5BXL - chains O and U of the 28 polymer chains in the assembly; structure by X-ray diffraction, 2.80 A resolution.

[Chain O]
Protein: Proteasome subunit alpha type-2
Source organism: Saccharomyces cerevisiae (strain ATCC 204508 / S288c)
Notes: EC 3.4.25.1
UniProt: P23639 (PSA2_YEAST); residues 1-250 here = UniProt positions 1-250
Sequence (250 residues; numbered 1 to 250; the number before each row is that of its first residue):
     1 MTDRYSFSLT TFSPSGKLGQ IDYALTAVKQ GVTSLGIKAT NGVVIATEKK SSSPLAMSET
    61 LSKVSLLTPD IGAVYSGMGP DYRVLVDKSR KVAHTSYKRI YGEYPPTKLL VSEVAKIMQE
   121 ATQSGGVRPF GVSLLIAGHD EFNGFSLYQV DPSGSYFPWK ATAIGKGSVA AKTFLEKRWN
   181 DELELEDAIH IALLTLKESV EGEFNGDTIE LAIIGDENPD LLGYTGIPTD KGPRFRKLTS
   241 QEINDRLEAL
Curated features (UniProtKB/Swiss-Prot):
  - cross-link: Lys108 (Glycyl lysine isopeptide (Lys-Gly) (interchain with G-Cter in ubiquitin))

[Chain U]
Protein: Proteasome subunit alpha type-1
Source organism: Saccharomyces cerevisiae (strain ATCC 204508 / S288c)
Notes: EC 3.4.25.1
UniProt: P21243 (PSA1_YEAST); residues -8 to 243 here correspond to UniProt positions 1-252 (UniProt number = residue number + 9)
Sequence (252 residues; row label = number of the first residue in the row; numbers below 1 keep their minus sign (Met-8 is residue -8)):
    -8 MSGAAAASAA GYDRHITIFS PEGRLYQVEY AFKATNQTNI NSLAVRGKDC TVVISQKKVP
    52 DKLLDPTTVS YIFCISRTIG MVVNGPIPDA RNAALRAKAE AAEFRYKYGY DMPCDVLAKR
   112 MANLSQIYTQ RAYMRPLGVI LTFVSVDEEL GPSIYKTDPA GYYVGYKATA TGPKQQEITT
   172 NLENHFKKSK IDHINEESWE KVVEFAITHM IDALGTEFSK NDLEVGVATK DKFFTLSAEN
   232 IEERLVAIAE QD
Not modelled in the structure: -8 to 1, 243

[Chain O / chain U interface]
Contacting residue pairs - 65 pairs, chain O then chain U:
  Met1(O) - Tyr124(U)  hydrophobic
  Asp3(O) - Tyr124(U)
  Tyr5(O) - Ile7(U)
  Tyr5(O) - Ala123(U)  hydrophobic
  Tyr5(O) - Tyr124(U)  hydrophobic
  Leu9(O) - Ile9(U)  hydrophobic
  Leu9(O) - Ala123(U)  hydrophobic
  Gln20(O) - Ile9(U)
  Gln20(O) - Phe10(U)  hydrogen bond (side chain-backbone)
  Tyr23(O) - Phe10(U)
  Tyr23(O) - Ser11(U)
  Tyr23(O) - Pro12(U)  hydrophobic
  Tyr23(O) - Gly14(U)
  Ala24(O) - Phe10(U)  hydrophobic
  Thr26(O) - Glu13(U)
  Ala27(O) - Gly14(U)
  Ser52(O) - Tyr153(U)
  Pro54(O) - Lys158(U)  hydrogen bond (backbone-side chain)
  Pro54(O) - Glu174(U)
  Leu55(O) - Tyr157(U)
  Leu55(O) - Lys158(U)  hydrogen bond (backbone-backbone)
  Leu55(O) - Ala159(U)
  Leu55(O) - Thr170(U)
  Leu55(O) - Leu173(U)  hydrophobic
  Leu55(O) - Glu174(U)
  Leu55(O) - Phe177(U)  hydrophobic
  Ala56(O) - Gly156(U)
  Ala56(O) - Tyr157(U)  hydrophobic
  Met57(O) - Arg37(U)
  Met57(O) - Val155(U)
  Met57(O) - Gly156(U)  hydrogen bond (backbone-backbone)
  Met57(O) - Tyr157(U)
  Met57(O) - Lys158(U)
  Thr60(O) - Tyr146(U)
  Thr60(O) - Val155(U)
  Thr60(O) - Gly156(U)  hydrogen bond (side chain-backbone)
  Leu61(O) - Tyr153(U)  hydrophobic
  Met78(O) - Phe10(U)  hydrophobic
  Met78(O) - Leu16(U)  hydrophobic
  Pro80(O) - Gln117(U)
  Pro80(O) - Ala151(U)
  Pro80(O) - Gly152(U)
  Pro80(O) - Tyr153(U)
  Asp81(O) - Gln117(U)
  Arg83(O) - Ala113(U)  hydrogen bond (side chain-backbone)
  Arg83(O) - Asn114(U)
  Arg83(O) - Gly152(U)  hydrogen bond (side chain-backbone)
  Arg83(O) - Tyr154(U)
  Val84(O) - Asn114(U)
  Val84(O) - Gln117(U)
  Asp87(O) - Lys110(U)  salt bridge
  Asp87(O) - Asn114(U)
  Gly126(O) - Gln121(U)
  Gly126(O) - Arg122(U)
  Gly126(O) - Ala123(U)  hydrogen bond (backbone-backbone)
  Val127(O) - Gln121(U)
  Val127(O) - Arg122(U)
  Arg128(O) - Thr8(U)
  Arg128(O) - Phe10(U)
  Arg128(O) - Leu16(U)
  Arg128(O) - Thr120(U)  hydrogen bond (side chain-backbone)
  Arg128(O) - Gln121(U)  hydrogen bond (backbone-backbone)
  Pro129(O) - Phe10(U)
  Phe130(O) - Gln121(U)
  Gly131(O) - Phe10(U)
Other interface residues (no listed pair), chain O (32 interface residues in all): Thr2, Arg4, Ser53, Ala121

[Summary]
The interface between chain O and chain U involves 32 residues on one side and 33 on the other, with 10
hydrogen bonds and 1 salt bridge. Among the polar pairs are Asp87(O)-Lys110(U), Gln20(O)-Phe10(U) and
Pro54(O)-Lys158(U).
Chain O is Proteasome subunit alpha type-2 and chain U is Proteasome subunit alpha type-1, both from
Saccharomyces cerevisiae (strain ATCC 204508 / S288c); the structure, Yeast 20S proteasome beta2-G170A mutant,
was determined by X-ray diffraction together with 5BXN from the same study.
